1EJM - chains A and B; structure by X-ray diffraction, 1.85 A resolution.

== Chain A ==
Molecule: Beta-trypsin
From: Bos taurus
Notes: EC 3.4.21.4
UniProt: P00760 (TRY1_BOVIN); the construct lacks a stretch of the UniProt sequence and is renumbered around it, so the offset changes along the chain: 16-34 = UniProt 21-39; 37-67 = UniProt 40-70; 69-125 = UniProt 71-127; 127-130 = UniProt 128-131; 5 more segments
Sequence (223 residues; row label = number of the first residue in the row; note: 7 numbers in that range are skipped by the numbering (no residue carries them; nothing is unmodelled there)):
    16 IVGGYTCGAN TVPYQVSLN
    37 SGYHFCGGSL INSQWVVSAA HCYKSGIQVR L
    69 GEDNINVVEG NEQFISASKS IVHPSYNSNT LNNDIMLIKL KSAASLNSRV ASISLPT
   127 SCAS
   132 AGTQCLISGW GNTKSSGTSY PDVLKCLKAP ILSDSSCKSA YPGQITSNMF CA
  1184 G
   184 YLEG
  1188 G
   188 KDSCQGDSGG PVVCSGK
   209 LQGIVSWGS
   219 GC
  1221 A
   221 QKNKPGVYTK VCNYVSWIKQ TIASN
Disulfide bonds: C22-C157, C42-C58, C128-C232, C136-C201, C168-C182, C191-C220

== Chain B ==
Molecule: Pancreatic trypsin inhibitor
From: Bos taurus
UniProt: P00974 (BPT1_BOVIN); residues 501-558 here correspond to UniProt positions 36-93 (UniProt number = residue number - 465)
Sequence (58 residues; each row starts with the number of its first residue):
   501 RPDFCLEPPY TGPCRLRIIR YFYNAKAGLC QTFVYGGCRA KRNNFKSAED CLRTCGGA
Sequence notes: engineered mutation R515 (Lys50 in P00974), L516 (Arg51 in P00974), L552 (Met87 in P00974)
Disulfide bonds: C505-C555, C514-C538, C530-C551

== Chain A / chain B interface ==
Contacting residue pairs (42):
  Y39(A) - R517(B)
  Y39(A) - I518(B)
  Y39(A) - I519(B)  hydrogen bond (side chain-backbone)
  H40(A) - R517(B)  hydrogen bond (backbone-side chain)
  F41(A) - L516(B)
  F41(A) - R517(B)  hydrogen bond (backbone-backbone)
  F41(A) - I518(B)  hydrophobic
  C42(A) - L516(B)  hydrophobic
  H57(A) - C514(B)
  H57(A) - R515(B)
  H57(A) - L516(B)
  K60(A) - I518(B)
  N97(A) - R539(B)  hydrogen bond (backbone-side chain)
  L99(A) - C514(B)  hydrophobic
  L99(A) - C538(B)  hydrophobic
  L99(A) - R539(B)
  Y151(A) - R517(B)
  Y151(A) - V534(B)
  D189(A) - R515(B)  salt bridge
  S190(A) - R515(B)  hydrogen bond
  C191(A) - R515(B)
  Q192(A) - T511(B)
  Q192(A) - G512(B)
  Q192(A) - P513(B)
  Q192(A) - C514(B)  hydrogen bond (side chain-backbone)
  Q192(A) - R515(B)
  Q192(A) - L516(B)
  G193(A) - R515(B)  hydrogen bond (backbone-backbone)
  G193(A) - L516(B)
  G193(A) - R517(B)
  D194(A) - R515(B)  hydrogen bond (backbone-backbone)
  S195(A) - R515(B)  hydrogen bond (backbone-backbone)
  S195(A) - L516(B)  hydrogen bond (side chain-backbone)
  S214(A) - C514(B)
  S214(A) - R515(B)  hydrogen bond (backbone-backbone)
  W215(A) - P513(B)
  W215(A) - C514(B)  hydrophobic
  W215(A) - R515(B)
  G216(A) - P513(B)  hydrogen bond (backbone-backbone)
  G216(A) - R515(B)
  G219(A) - R515(B)  hydrogen bond (backbone-side chain)
  G226(A) - R515(B)
Also at the interface, not in a pair above, chain A (28 interface residues in all): C58, S96, T98, Q175, V213, C220, Y228
Also at the interface, not in a pair above, chain B (14 interface residues in all): G536, G537

== Summary ==
Chain A and chain B form an interface of 28 and 14 residues respectively, with 13 hydrogen bonds and 1 salt
bridge. Polar contacts include D189(A)-R515(B), Y39(A)-I519(B) and H40(A)-R517(B).
Chain A is Beta-trypsin and chain B is Pancreatic trypsin inhibitor, both from Bos taurus; the structure,
Crystal structure of the bpti ALA16LEU mutant in complex with bovine trypsin, was determined by X-ray
diffraction.
